9GGH - chain A; structure by X-ray diffraction, 2.14 A resolution.

Chain A:
Name: Histone deacetylase 6
Source organism: Danio rerio
Reference sequence: F8W4B7 (F8W4B7_DANRE); residues 440-798 here = UniProt positions 440-798
Sequence (364 residues; each row starts with the number of its first residue):
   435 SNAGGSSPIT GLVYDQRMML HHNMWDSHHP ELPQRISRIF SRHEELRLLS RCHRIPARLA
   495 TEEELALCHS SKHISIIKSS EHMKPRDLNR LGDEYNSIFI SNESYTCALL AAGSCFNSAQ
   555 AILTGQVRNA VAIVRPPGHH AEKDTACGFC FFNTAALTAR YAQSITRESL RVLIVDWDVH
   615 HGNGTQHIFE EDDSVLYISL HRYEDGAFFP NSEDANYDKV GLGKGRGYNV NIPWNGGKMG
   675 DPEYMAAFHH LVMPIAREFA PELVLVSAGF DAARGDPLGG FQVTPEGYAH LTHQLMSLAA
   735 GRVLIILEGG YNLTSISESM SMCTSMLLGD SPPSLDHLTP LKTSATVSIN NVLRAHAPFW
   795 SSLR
Not modelled in the structure: 435-440, 770-772, 798
Differences from the reference sequence: expression tag (435-439)
Bound ions: Zn2+ site 1: Asp612, His614, Asp705 (together with A1IKY); Zn2+ site 2: Asp612, His614, Leu634; Zn2+ site 3 near Phe623 (its only coordinating residue here)
Ligand contacts: A1IKY (N-[6-(oxidanylamino)-6-oxidanylidene-hexoxy]-4-(4-pyrrolidin-1-ylphenyl)-1,3-thiazolidine-2-carboxamide): Pro464, Ser531, His573, His574, Gly582, Phe583, Asp612, His614, Phe643, Asp705, Pro711, Leu712, Gly743, Tyr745
Reported in the primary citation:
  - binding site for A1IKY: Ser531, His574

Summary:
Bound to chain A: compound A1IKY. Asp612, His614 and Asp705 form the Zn2+ site 1. The Zn2+ site 2 is built by
Asp612, His614 and Leu634. The paper reports a binding site for A1IKY at Ser531 and His574.
Chain A is Histone deacetylase 6 (Danio rerio); the structure, Crystal structure of Danio rerio histone
deacetylase 6 catalytic domain 2 (CD2) in complex with
N-((6-(Hydroxyamino)-6-oxohexyl)oxy)-4-(4-(pyrrolidin-1-yl)phenyl)thiazole-2-carboxamide, was determined by
X-ray diffraction, deposited together with 9GGK.
